PDB entry 8Y3E | electron microscopy, 5.32 A resolution (low resolution: residue-level contacts below are approximate; hydrogen-bond / salt-bridge calls are withheld) | chains I and O of the 16 polymer chains in the assembly

Chain I:
Molecule: 250-nt DNA strand
Sequence (250 nucleotides; each row starts with the number of its first residue):
     1 ATCGGATGTATATATCTGACACGTGCCTGGAGACTAGGGAGTAATCCCCT
    51 TGGCGGTTAAAACGCGGGGGACAGCGCGTACGTGCGTTTAAGCGGTGCTA
   101 GAGCTGTCTACGACCAATTGAGCTCGAGCCTGGAGACTAGGGAGTAATCC
   151 CCTTGGCGGTTAAAACGCGGGGGACAGCGCGTACGTGCGTTTAAGCGGTG
   201 CTAGAGCTGTCTACGACCAATTGAGCGGCCTCGGCACCGGGATTCTCGAT

Chain O:
Protein: Histone H3.1
From: Homo sapiens
UniProtKB: P68431 (H31_HUMAN); residues 0-135 here correspond to UniProt positions 1-136 (UniProt number = residue number + 1)
Amino-acid sequence (139 residues; numbered -3 to 135; the number before each row is that of its first residue; numbers below 1 keep their minus sign (Gly-3 is residue -3)):
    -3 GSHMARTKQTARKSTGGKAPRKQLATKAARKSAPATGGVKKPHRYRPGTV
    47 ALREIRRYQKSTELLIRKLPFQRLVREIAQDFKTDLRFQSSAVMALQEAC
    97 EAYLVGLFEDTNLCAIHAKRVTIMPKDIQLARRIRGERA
Not modelled in the structure: -3 to 38, 134-135
Differences from the reference sequence: expression tag (-3 to -1)
Curated features (UniProtKB/Swiss-Prot):
  - modified residue: Arg2 (Asymmetric dimethylarginine), Thr3 (Phosphothreonine), Lys4 (Allysine), Gln5 (5-glutamyl dopamine), Thr6 (Phosphothreonine), Arg8 (Citrulline), Lys9 (N6,N6,N6-trimethyllysine), Ser10 (ADP-ribosylserine), Thr11 (Phosphothreonine), Lys14 (N6-(2-hydroxyisobutyryl)lysine), Arg17 (Asymmetric dimethylarginine), Lys18 (N6-(2-hydroxyisobutyryl)lysine), Lys23 (N6-(2-hydroxyisobutyryl)lysine), Arg26 (Citrulline), Lys27 (N6,N6,N6-trimethyllysine), Ser28 (ADP-ribosylserine), Lys36 (N6,N6,N6-trimethyllysine), Lys37 (N6-methyllysine), Tyr41 (Phosphotyrosine), Lys56 (N6,N6,N6-trimethyllysine) and 8 more in UniProt
  - lipidation: Lys18 (N6-decanoyllysine)

How chain I and chain O interact:
Pairs across the interface (14; chain I residue first):
  DT153(I) with Arg83(O); Phe84(O)
  DT154(I) with Arg83(O)
  DG167(I) with Arg40(O)
  DG172(I) with Val117(O); Thr118(O)
  DG173(I) with Arg116(O); Val117(O); Thr118(O); Met120(O)
  DT246(I) with Tyr41(O); Arg42(O); Thr45(O)
  DC247(I) with Arg40(O)
Also at the interface, not in a pair above, chain I (11 interface residues in all): DA163, DG170, DG171, DC245
Also at the interface, not in a pair above, chain O (14 interface residues in all): Pro43, Arg63, Gln85, Lys115

Summary:
The interface between chain I and chain O involves 11 residues on one side and 14 on the other.
Chain I is a 250-nt DNA strand and chain O is Histone H3.1 (Homo sapiens); the structure, Cryo-EM structure of
the overlapping di-nucleosome (open form), was determined by electron microscopy, deposited together with
8Y3C, 8Y3D and 8Y3F.
